PDB entry 2Y63 | X-ray diffraction, 1.97 A resolution | chain A

# Chain A
Protein: Triosephosphate isomerase
Source organism: Leishmania mexicana
Notes: EC 5.3.1.1
UniProtKB: P48499 (TPIS_LEIME); residues 0-250 here correspond to UniProt positions 1-251 (UniProt number = residue number + 1)
Sequence (251 residues; row label = number of the first residue in the row; numbering starts at 0):
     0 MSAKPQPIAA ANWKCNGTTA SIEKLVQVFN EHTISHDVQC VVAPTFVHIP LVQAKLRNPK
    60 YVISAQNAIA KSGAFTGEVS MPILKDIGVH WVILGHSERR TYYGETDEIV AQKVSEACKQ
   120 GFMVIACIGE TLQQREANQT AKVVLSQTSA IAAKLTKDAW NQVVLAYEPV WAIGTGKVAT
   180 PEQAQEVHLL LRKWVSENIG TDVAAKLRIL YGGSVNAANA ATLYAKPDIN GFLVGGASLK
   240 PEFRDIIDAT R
Unresolved in the structure: 0-1
Differences from the reference sequence: engineered mutation Gln-65 (Glu66 in P48499)
Glycans and other covalent adducts: (3-bromo-2-oxo-propoxy)phosphonic acid (BBR) linked to Glu-167
Small-molecule neighbours: (3-bromo-2-oxo-propoxy)phosphonic acid (BBR): Lys-13, His-95, Ala-171, Ile-172, Gly-173, Gly-211, Gly-212, Ser-213, Val-214, Leu-232, Val-233, Gly-234, Gly-235
Swiss-Prot annotation at these positions:
  - active site: His-95 (Electrophile), Glu-167 (Proton acceptor)
  - binding site (substrate): Asn-11, Lys-13

# In short
Covalently linked (3-bromo-2-oxo-propoxy)phosphonic acid: at Glu-167. Curated annotation (UniProt) lists
active-site residues His-95 and Glu-167 and substrate-binding residues Asn-11 and Lys-13.
Chain A is Triosephosphate isomerase (Leishmania mexicana); the structure, Crystal structure of Leishmanial
E65Q-TIM complexed with Bromohydroxyacetone phosphate, was determined by X-ray diffraction together with 2Y61
and 2Y62 from the same study.
